3N9M - chain A; structure by X-ray diffraction, 2.49 A resolution.

# Chain A
Name: Putative uncharacterized protein
From: Caenorhabditis elegans
Notes: EC 1.14.11.27; fragment: PHD domain
Reference sequence: Q9GYI0 (Q9GYI0_CAEEL); residues 188-711 here correspond to UniProt positions 201-724 (UniProt number = residue number + 13)
Amino-acid sequence (528 residues; each row starts with the number of its first residue):
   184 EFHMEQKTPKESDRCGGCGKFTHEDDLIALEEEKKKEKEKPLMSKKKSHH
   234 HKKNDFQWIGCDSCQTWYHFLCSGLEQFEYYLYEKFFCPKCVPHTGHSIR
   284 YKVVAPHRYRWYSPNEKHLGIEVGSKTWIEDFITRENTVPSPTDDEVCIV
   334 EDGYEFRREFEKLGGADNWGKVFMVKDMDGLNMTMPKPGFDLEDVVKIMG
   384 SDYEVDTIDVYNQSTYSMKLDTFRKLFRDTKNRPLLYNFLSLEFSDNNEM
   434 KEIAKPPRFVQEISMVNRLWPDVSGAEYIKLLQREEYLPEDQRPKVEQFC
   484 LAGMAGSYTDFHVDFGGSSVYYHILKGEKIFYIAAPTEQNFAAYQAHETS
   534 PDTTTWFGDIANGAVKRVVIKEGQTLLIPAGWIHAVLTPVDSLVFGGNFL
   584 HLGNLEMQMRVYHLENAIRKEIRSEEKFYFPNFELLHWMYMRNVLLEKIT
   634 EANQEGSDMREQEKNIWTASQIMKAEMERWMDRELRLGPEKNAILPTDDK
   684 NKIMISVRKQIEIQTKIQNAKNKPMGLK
Not modelled in the structure: 184-192, 212-222, 707-711
Construct notes: expression tag (184-187)
Swiss-Prot annotation at these positions:
  - zinc finger: Ser195 to His277 (PHD-type)
  - binding site (substrate): Thr492 to Asp497, Tyr505, Lys512, His567
  - binding site (Fe cation): His495, Asp497, His567
Bound ions: Zn2+ site 1: Cys198, Cys201, His252, Cys255; Zn2+ site 2: Cys244, Cys247, Cys271, Cys274; Fe2+: His495, Asp497, His567
From the paper describing this entry:
  - mutagenesis - D389A, Q396A, T398A, F482A, D497A, Y505A, E531I, N581A: decreased catalytic activity
  - mutagenesis - S424A, E609A/K610A/F611A: abolished catalytic activity
  - specificity-determining residues: Thr398, Glu531 (by similarity / conservation)

# In short
His495, Asp497 and His567 form the Fe2+ site. The Zn2+ site 1 is built by Cys198, Cys201, His252 and Cys255.
Curated annotation (UniProt) lists 9 substrate-binding residues and 3 Fe cation-binding residues. From the
paper: D389A, Q396A and T398A, among others, reduce catalytic activity; specificity determinants Thr398 and
Glu531; 10 substitutions were tested in all.
Chain A is Putative uncharacterized protein (Caenorhabditis elegans); the structure, ceKDM7A from C.elegans,
alone, was determined by X-ray diffraction together with 3N9L, 3N9N, 3N9O, 3N9P and 3N9Q from the same study.
